PDB entry 7KWV | X-ray diffraction, 1.30 A resolution | chains A and B

# Chain A
Protein: Tryptophan synthase alpha chain
From: Salmonella enterica subsp. enterica serovar Typhimurium
Notes: EC 4.2.1.20
UniProt: A0A0D6FWC1 (A0A0D6FWC1_SALTM); residues 1-268 here = UniProt positions 1-268
Amino-acid sequence (268 residues; each row starts with the number of its first residue):
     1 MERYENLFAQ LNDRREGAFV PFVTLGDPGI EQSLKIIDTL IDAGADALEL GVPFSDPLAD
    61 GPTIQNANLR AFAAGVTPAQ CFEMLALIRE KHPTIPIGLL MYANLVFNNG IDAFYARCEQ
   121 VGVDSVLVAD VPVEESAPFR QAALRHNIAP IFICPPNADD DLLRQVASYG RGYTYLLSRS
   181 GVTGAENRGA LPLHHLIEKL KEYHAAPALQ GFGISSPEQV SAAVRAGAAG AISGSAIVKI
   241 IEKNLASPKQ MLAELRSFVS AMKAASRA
Ligand contacts: F9F (2-({[4-(trifluoromethoxy)phenyl]sulfonyl}amino)ethyl dihydrogen phosphate): F22, E49, A59, D60, I64, L100, L127, A129, I153, Y175, L177, R179, T183, G184, A185, F212, G213, I214, I232, S233, G234, S235

# Chain B
Protein: Tryptophan synthase beta chain
From: Salmonella enterica subsp. enterica serovar Typhimurium
Notes: EC 4.2.1.20
UniProt: P0A2K1 (TRPB_SALTY); residue numbers follow UniProt; this construct covers 1-397
Amino-acid sequence (397 residues; row label = number of the first residue in the row):
     1 MTTLLNPYFG EFGGMYVPQI LMPALNQLEE AFVSAQKDPE FQAQFADLLK NYAGRPTALT
    61 KCQNITAGTR TTLYLKREDL LHGGAHKTNQ VLGQALLAKR MGKSEIIAET GAGQHGVASA
   121 LASALLGLKC RIYMGAKDVE RQSPNVFRMR LMGAEVIPVH SGSATLKDAC NEALRDWSGS
   181 YETAHYMLGT AAGPHPYPTI VREFQRMIGE ETKAQILDKE GRLPDAVIAC VGGGSNAIGM
   241 FADFINDTSV GLIGVEPGGH GIETGEHGAP LKHGRVGIYF GMKAPMMQTA DGQIEESYSI
   301 SAGLDFPSVG PQHAYLNSIG RADYVSITDD EALEAFKTLC RHEGIIPALE SSHALAHALK
   361 MMREQPEKEQ LLVVNLSGRG DKDIFTVHDI LKARGEI
Unresolved in the structure: 1, 397
Swiss-Prot annotation at these positions:
  - modified residue: K87 (N6-(pyridoxal phosphate)lysine)
Metal / ion sites: Cs+ site 1: T66, T69, T71; Cs+ site 2: V231, G232, E256, G268, F306, S308
Ligand contacts:
  - 0JO (2-{[(E)-{3-hydroxy-2-methyl-5-[(phosphonooxy)methyl]pyridin-4-yl}methylidene]amino}prop-2-enoic acid): A85, H86, K87, E109, T110, G111, A112, G113, Q114, H115, L166, G189, T190, C230, V231, G232, G233, G234, S235, N236, G303, L304, A348, E350, S351, S377, G378
  - bicine (BCN), molecule 1: T248, S249, V250, G251, L252, G320, R321, A322, D323
  - bicine (BCN), molecule 2: G259, H260, G261, E263, T328, D329, D330
  - bicine (BCN), molecule 3: T289, A290, D291, Q293

# Interface between chain A and chain B
Residue-residue contacts (65):
  P53(A) - Q293(B)  hydrogen bond (backbone-side chain)
  F54(A) - G292(B)
  F54(A) - Q293(B)
  F54(A) - I294(B)  hydrophobic
  S55(A) - Q293(B)  hydrogen bond (backbone-side chain)
  S55(A) - I294(B)  hydrogen bond (side chain-backbone)
  D56(A) - K167(B)  salt bridge
  D56(A) - N171(B)  hydrogen bond
  D56(A) - Y279(B)
  D56(A) - I294(B)
  P57(A) - R175(B)  hydrogen bond (backbone-side chain)
  L58(A) - N171(B)
  L58(A) - L174(B)  hydrophobic
  L58(A) - R175(B)
  D60(A) - R175(B)  hydrogen bond (backbone-side chain)
  Q65(A) - R175(B)
  F72(A) - Q293(B)
  T77(A) - D291(B)
  P78(A) - D291(B)
  A103(A) - I278(B)  hydrophobic
  N104(A) - G277(B)
  N104(A) - I278(B)  hydrogen bond (side chain-backbone)
  N104(A) - Q288(B)  hydrogen bond
  N104(A) - G292(B)  hydrogen bond (side chain-backbone)
  L105(A) - D291(B)
  L105(A) - G292(B)
  L105(A) - Q293(B)
  F107(A) - V276(B)
  F107(A) - G277(B)
  F107(A) - I278(B)  hydrophobic
  F107(A) - K283(B)
  N108(A) - R275(B)  hydrogen bond
  N108(A) - Q288(B)
  N108(A) - A290(B)  hydrogen bond (side chain-backbone)
  N108(A) - D291(B)  hydrogen bond (side chain-backbone)
  N108(A) - G292(B)
  N109(A) - R275(B)
  N109(A) - A290(B)
  A129(A) - P18(B)
  D130(A) - Y16(B)
  D130(A) - V17(B)  hydrogen bond (backbone-backbone)
  P132(A) - M15(B)
  P132(A) - V17(B)
  P132(A) - Q19(B)
  P132(A) - M22(B)  hydrophobic
  V133(A) - Q19(B)  hydrogen bond (backbone-side chain)
  E134(A) - Q19(B)  hydrogen bond
  E134(A) - M22(B)
  E135(A) - Y8(B)  hydrogen bond
  E135(A) - G14(B)
  E135(A) - M15(B)  hydrogen bond (side chain-backbone)
  E135(A) - Y16(B)  hydrogen bond
  I153(A) - Q19(B)
  P155(A) - Q19(B)
  P155(A) - I20(B)  hydrophobic
  N157(A) - E182(B)
  L162(A) - Q19(B)
  S180(A) - I20(B)
  S180(A) - S178(B)
  S180(A) - G179(B)
  S180(A) - Y181(B)
  G181(A) - S178(B)  hydrogen bond (backbone-backbone)
  G181(A) - G179(B)
  V182(A) - R175(B)
  V182(A) - S178(B)
Interface residues without a listed pair, chain A (35 interface residues in all): A59, V131, F139, P156, L177
Interface residues without a listed pair, chain B (33 interface residues in all): T2, E11, E172, F280

# Overview
35 residues of chain A and 33 residues of chain B are in contact; the contacts include 19 hydrogen bonds and 1
salt bridge. Polar contacts include D56(A)-K167(B), P53(A)-Q293(B) and S55(A)-Q293(B). Ligands of chain A:
compound F9F.
Here chain A is Tryptophan synthase alpha chain and chain B is Tryptophan synthase beta chain, both from
Salmonella enterica subsp. enterica serovar Typhimurium. Entry 7KWV (The aminoacrylate form of the wild-type
Salmonella typhimurium Tryptophan Synthase in complex with inhibitor
N-(4'-trifluoromethoxybenzenesulfonyl)-2-amino-1-ethylphosphate (F9F) ...) was determined by X-ray
diffraction.
